Entry 5DNV (X-ray diffraction, 2.65 A resolution); this record covers chain A.

Chain A:
Protein: ShKAI2iB
Organism: Striga hermonthica
Sequence (275 residues; row label = number of the first residue in the row; numbers below 1 keep their minus sign (Gly-4 is residue -4)):
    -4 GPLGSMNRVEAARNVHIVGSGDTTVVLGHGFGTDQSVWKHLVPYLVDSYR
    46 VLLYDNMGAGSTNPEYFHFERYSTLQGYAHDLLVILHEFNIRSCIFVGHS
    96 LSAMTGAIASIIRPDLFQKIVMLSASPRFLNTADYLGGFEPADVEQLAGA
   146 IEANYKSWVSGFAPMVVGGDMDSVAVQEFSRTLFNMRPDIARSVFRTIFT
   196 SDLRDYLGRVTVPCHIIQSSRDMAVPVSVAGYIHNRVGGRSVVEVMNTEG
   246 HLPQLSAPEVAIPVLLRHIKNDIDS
Not modelled in the structure: -4 to -2, 270
Small-molecule neighbours: benzoic acid (BEZ): Gln71, His75, Ile103, Ile107, Tyr201
What the authors report for this chain:
  - conformationally variable residues (helix shift): Leu142 to Gly144

Summary:
Chain A binds benzoic acid. The paper reports conformational variability at Leu142.
Chain A is ShKAI2iB (Striga hermonthica); the structure, Crystal structure of KAI2-like protein from Striga
(apo state 2), was determined by X-ray diffraction (same publication as 5DNU and 5DNW).
